PDB entry 7X4H | X-ray diffraction, 1.77 A resolution | chain A

== Chain A ==
Protein: Casein Kinase 2 subunit alpha
Organism: Homo sapiens
Notes: EC 2.7.11.1
UniProt: P68400 (CSK21_HUMAN); numbering as in UniProt (aligned over 1-335)
Sequence (340 residues; each row starts with the number of its first residue; numbers below 1 keep their minus sign (Gly-4 is residue -4)):
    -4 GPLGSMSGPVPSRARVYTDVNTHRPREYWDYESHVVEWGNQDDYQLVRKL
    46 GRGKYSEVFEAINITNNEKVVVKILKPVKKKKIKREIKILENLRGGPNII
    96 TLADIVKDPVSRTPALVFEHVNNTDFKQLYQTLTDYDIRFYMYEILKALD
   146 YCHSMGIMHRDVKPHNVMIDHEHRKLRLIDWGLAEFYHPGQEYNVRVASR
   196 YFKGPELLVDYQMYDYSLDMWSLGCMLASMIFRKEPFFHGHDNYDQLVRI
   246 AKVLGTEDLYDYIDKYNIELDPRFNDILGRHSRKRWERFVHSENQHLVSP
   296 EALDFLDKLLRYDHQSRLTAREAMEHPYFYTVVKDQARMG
Unresolved in the structure: -4 to 1
Construct notes: expression tag (-4 to 0)
Small-molecule neighbours:
  - Tyrphostin AG 1112 (8BH; 5-azanyl-3-[(Z)-1-cyano-2-(1H-indol-3-yl)ethenyl]-1H-pyrazole-4-carbonitrile), molecule 1: Gln36, Leu41, Glu52, Phe54, Val67, Ile69, Val101, Lys102, Asp103, Thr108, Ala110
  - Tyrphostin AG 1112 (8BH), molecule 2: Leu45, Val53, Val66, Ile95, Phe113, Glu114, His115, Val116, Asn117, Asn118, His160, Met163, Ile174, Asp175
Curated features (UniProtKB/Swiss-Prot):
  - region: Gln36 to Leu41 (Interaction with beta subunit)
  - active site: Asp156 (Proton acceptor)
  - binding site (ATP): Leu45 to Val53, Lys68
  - natural variant: Arg47 (R47Q: In OCNDS), Tyr50 (Y50S: In OCNDS), Asp175 (D175G: In OCNDS), Lys198 (K198R: In OCNDS)

== In short ==
Chain A binds Tyrphostin AG 1112. UniProt lists active-site residue Asp156 and 10 ATP-binding residues.
Chain A is Casein Kinase 2 subunit alpha (Homo sapiens); the structure, Crystal structure of CK2a1 complexed
with AG1112, was determined by X-ray diffraction together with 7XYH from the same study.
